PDB entry 3E9F | X-ray diffraction, 1.80 A resolution | chain A

[Chain A]
Name: Chromatin modification-related protein EAF3
Source organism: Saccharomyces cerevisiae
Notes: fragment: Eaf3
UniProt: Q12432 (EAF3_YEAST); residue numbers follow UniProt; this construct covers 1-113
Chain sequence (121 residues; each row starts with the number of its first residue):
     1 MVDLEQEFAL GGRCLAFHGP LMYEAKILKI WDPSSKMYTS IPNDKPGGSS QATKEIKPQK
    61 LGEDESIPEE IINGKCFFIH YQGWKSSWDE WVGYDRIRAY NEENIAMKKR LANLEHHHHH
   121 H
Disordered / not traced: 1-6, 44-53, 116-121
Differences from the reference sequence: expression tag (114-121)
What the authors report for this chain:
  - binding site for 2-(N-morpholino)-ethanesulfonic acid: Tyr-23, Trp-84, Lys-85, Trp-88, Arg-110 to Asn-113
  - mutagenesis - Y23A, W84A, W88A: decreased binding to H3K36me2 peptides
  - mutagenesis - Y81A: abolished binding to H3K36me2 peptides
  - mutagenesis - H18A: unchanged binding to H3K36me3 peptide

[In short]
From the paper: a binding site for 2-(N-morpholino)-ethanesulfonic acid at Tyr-23, Trp-84 and Lys-85 among
others; Y23A, W84A and W88A reduce binding to H3K36me2 peptides; 5 substitutions were tested in all.
Chain A is Chromatin modification-related protein EAF3 (Saccharomyces cerevisiae); the structure, Crystal
structure short-form (residue1-113) of Eaf3 chromo domain, was determined by X-ray diffraction together with
3E9G from the same study.
